2EZV - chains A and B of the 4 polymer chains in the assembly; structure by X-ray diffraction, 2.40 A resolution.

Chain A (and B):
Name: Type II restriction enzyme SfiI
Notes: EC 3.1.21.4; chain B of this document is another copy of the same molecule, construct and numbering; everything in this record applies to it too
UniProtKB: O52512 (T2S1_STRFI); numbering as in UniProt (aligned over 1-269)
Chain sequence (269 residues; each row starts with the number of its first residue):
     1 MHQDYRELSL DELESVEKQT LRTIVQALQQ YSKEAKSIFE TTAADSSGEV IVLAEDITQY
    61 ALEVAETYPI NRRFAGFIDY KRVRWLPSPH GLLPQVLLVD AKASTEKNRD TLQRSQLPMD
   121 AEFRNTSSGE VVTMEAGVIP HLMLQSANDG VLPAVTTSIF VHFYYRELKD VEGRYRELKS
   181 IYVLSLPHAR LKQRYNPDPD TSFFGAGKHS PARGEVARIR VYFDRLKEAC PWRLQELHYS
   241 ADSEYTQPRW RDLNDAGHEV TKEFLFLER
Disordered / not traced: 170-171 (chain B: fully traced)
Metal / ion sites: Ca2+: D79, D100, A101
From the paper describing this entry:
  - catalytic residues: D79, D100, K102
  - Ca2+ coordination: D79, D100
  - self-association interface (contacts with another copy of this molecule); pairs are residue here / residue on that copy: E34-R73 (salt bridge), D56-G76 (hydrogen bond), Y60-F74 (hydrogen bond), E63-R82 (salt bridge), K81-D56 (salt bridge)
  - binding site for the 21-nt DNA strand: S46, E106, R109, K208, S210, R213, R218, R220
  - specificity-determining residues: R109
  - contacts within the chain: R109-Y222 (hydrogen bond)
  - conformationally variable residues (order/disorder transition): R109, K169 to E172

Chain A / chain B interface:
Contacting residue pairs (34; chain A residue first):
  E34(A) - R73(B)  salt bridge
  I38(A) - R73(B)
  I38(A) - A75(B)  hydrophobic
  D45(A) - F77(B)
  G48(A) - F77(B)
  E49(A) - F77(B)
  V52(A) - G76(B)
  V52(A) - F77(B)
  L53(A) - A75(B)  hydrophobic
  D56(A) - A75(B)
  D56(A) - G76(B)  hydrogen bond (side chain-backbone)
  Q59(A) - R82(B)  hydrogen bond
  Y60(A) - R73(B)
  Y60(A) - F74(B)  hydrogen bond (side chain-backbone)
  Y60(A) - R82(B)
  E63(A) - R82(B)  salt bridge
  R73(A) - Y31(B)
  R73(A) - E34(B)  salt bridge
  R73(A) - Y60(B)
  F74(A) - Y60(B)  hydrogen bond (backbone-side chain)
  A75(A) - I38(B)  hydrophobic
  A75(A) - T42(B)
  A75(A) - L53(B)  hydrophobic
  A75(A) - D56(B)
  G76(A) - V52(B)
  G76(A) - D56(B)  hydrogen bond (backbone-side chain)
  F77(A) - G48(B)
  F77(A) - E49(B)
  F77(A) - V52(B)  hydrophobic
  K81(A) - D56(B)  salt bridge
  K81(A) - Y60(B)
  R82(A) - Q59(B)
  R82(A) - Y60(B)
  R82(A) - E63(B)  salt bridge
Interface residues without a listed pair, chain A (22 interface residues in all): Y31, T42, S46, S47
Interface residues without a listed pair, chain B (19 interface residues in all): S47

Summary:
22 residues of chain A and 19 residues of chain B are in contact; the contacts include 5 hydrogen bonds and 5
salt bridges. Polar pairs include E34(A)-R73(B), E63(A)-R82(B) and K81(A)-D56(B). From the paper: catalytic
residues D79(A), D100(A) and K102(A); a binding site for the 21-nt DNA strand at S46(A), E106(A) and R109(A)
among others.
Both chains are Type II restriction enzyme SfiI. Entry 2EZV (Crystal structure of tetrameric restriction
endonuclease SfiI bound to cognate DNA) was determined by X-ray diffraction, deposited together with 2F03.
